Entry 7XB4 (X-ray diffraction, 2.07 A resolution); this record covers chains A and B.

[Chain A (and B)]
Name: Replicase polyprotein 1a
Source organism: Severe acute respiratory syndrome coronavirus 2
Notes: chain B of this document is another copy of the same molecule, construct and numbering; everything in this record applies to it too
Reference sequence: P0DTC1 (R1A_SARS2); residues 1-306 here correspond to UniProt positions 3264-3569 (UniProt number = residue number + 3263)
Chain sequence (306 residues; numbered 1 to 306; the number before each row is that of its first residue):
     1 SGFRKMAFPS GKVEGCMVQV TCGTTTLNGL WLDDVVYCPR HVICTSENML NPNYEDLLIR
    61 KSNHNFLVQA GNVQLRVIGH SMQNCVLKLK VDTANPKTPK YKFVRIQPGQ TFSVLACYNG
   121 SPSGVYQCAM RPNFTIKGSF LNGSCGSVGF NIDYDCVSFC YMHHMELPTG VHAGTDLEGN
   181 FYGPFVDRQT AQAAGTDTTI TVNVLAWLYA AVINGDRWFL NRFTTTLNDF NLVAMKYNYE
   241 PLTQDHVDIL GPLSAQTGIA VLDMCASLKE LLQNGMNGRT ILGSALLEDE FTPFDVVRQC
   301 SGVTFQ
Not modelled in the structure: 1-3, 299-306 (chain B: 1-2, 301-306)
Construct notes: engineered mutation Asn-48 (Asp3311 in P0DTC1)
Residues lining bound ligands: Paxlovid, bound form (4WI; (1R,2S,5S)-N-{(1E,2S)-1-imino-3-[(3S)-2-oxopyrrolidin-3-yl]propan-2-yl}-6,6-dimethyl-3-[3-methyl-N-(trifluoroacetyl)-L-valyl]-3-azabicyclo[3.1.0]hexane-2-carboxamide): His-41, Tyr-54, Phe-140, Leu-141, Asn-142, Gly-143, Ser-144, Cys-145, His-163, His-164, Met-165, Glu-166, Leu-167, Pro-168, His-172, Asp-187, Arg-188, Gln-189, Thr-190, Gln-192
Reported in the primary citation:
  - binding site for Paxlovid, bound form: Cys-145, His-164, Glu-166, Leu-167, Gln-192
  - catalytic residues: Cys-145
  - mutagenesis - D48N (Kd 9.531 uM): decreased binding to Paxlovid, bound form
  - catalytic residues: His-41 (citing earlier work)

[Chain A / chain B interface]
Residue-residue contacts (39):
  Arg-4(A) with Tyr-126(B); Gln-127(B), hydrogen bond (side chain-backbone); Lys-137(B), hydrogen bond (side chain-backbone); Ser-139(B), hydrogen bond (backbone-side chain); Glu-290(B), salt bridge
  Met-6(A) with Ala-116(B), hydrophobic; Gly-124(B); Val-125(B); Tyr-126(B), hydrophobic
  Ala-7(A) with Gly-124(B); Val-125(B), hydrogen bond (backbone-backbone)
  Pro-9(A) with Ser-10(B); Glu-14(B); Pro-122(B); Ser-123(B); Gly-124(B); Val-125(B), hydrophobic
  Ser-10(A) with Pro-9(B); Ser-10(B), hydrogen bond (side chain-backbone); Glu-14(B), hydrogen bond (backbone-side chain)
  Gly-11(A) with Gly-11(B); Glu-14(B), hydrogen bond (backbone-side chain)
  Glu-14(A) with Pro-9(B); Ser-10(B), hydrogen bond (side chain-backbone); Gly-11(B), hydrogen bond (side chain-backbone)
  Pro-122(A) with Pro-9(B), hydrophobic
  Ser-123(A) with Pro-9(B)
  Gly-124(A) with Ala-7(B); Pro-9(B)
  Val-125(A) with Met-6(B); Ala-7(B), hydrogen bond (backbone-backbone); Phe-8(B)
  Tyr-126(A) with Arg-4(B); Lys-5(B); Met-6(B), hydrophobic
  Gln-127(A) with Arg-4(B), hydrogen bond (backbone-side chain)
  Lys-137(A) with Arg-4(B), hydrogen bond (backbone-side chain)
  Ser-139(A) with Arg-4(B)
  Glu-290(A) with Arg-4(B), salt bridge
Other interface residues (no listed pair), chain A (23 interface residues in all): Lys-5, Phe-8, Lys-12, Leu-115, Ala-116, Cys-128, Gly-138
Other interface residues (no listed pair), chain B (23 interface residues in all): Lys-12, Leu-115, Cys-128, Gly-138

[In short]
Chain A and chain B each contribute 23 residues to their interface; the contacts include 12 hydrogen bonds and
2 salt bridges. Among the polar pairs are Arg-4(A)/Glu-290(B), Arg-4(A)/Gln-127(B) and Arg-4(A)/Lys-137(B).
Ligands of chain A: Paxlovid, bound form. From the paper: catalytic residues Cys-145(A) and His-41(A); D48N of
chain A reduces binding to Paxlovid, bound form.
Chain A and chain B are both Replicase polyprotein 1a (Severe acute respiratory syndrome coronavirus 2); the
structure, Crystal structure of SARS-Cov-2 main protease D48N mutant in complex with PF07321332, was
determined by X-ray diffraction, deposited together with 8WUR.
